Entry 9FRW (X-ray diffraction, 2.85 A resolution); this record covers chains D and E of the 28 polymer chains in the assembly.

== Chain D ==
Molecule: Proteasome subunit alpha type-5
Organism: Saccharomyces cerevisiae
Reference sequence: P32379 (PSA5_YEAST); residues -7 to 252 here correspond to UniProt positions 1-260 (UniProt number = residue number + 8)
Chain sequence (260 residues; numbered -7 to 252; the number before each row is that of its first residue; numbers below 1 keep their minus sign (Met-7 is residue -7)):
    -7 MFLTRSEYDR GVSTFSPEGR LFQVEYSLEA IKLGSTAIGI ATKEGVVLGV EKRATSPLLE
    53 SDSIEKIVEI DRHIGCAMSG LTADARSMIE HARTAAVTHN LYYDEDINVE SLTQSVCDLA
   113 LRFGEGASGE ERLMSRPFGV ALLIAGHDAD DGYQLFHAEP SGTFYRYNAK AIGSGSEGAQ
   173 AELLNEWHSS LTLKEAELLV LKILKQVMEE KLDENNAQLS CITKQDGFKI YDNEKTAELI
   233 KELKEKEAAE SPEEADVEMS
Unresolved in the structure: -7 to 0, 118-124, 243-252

== Chain E ==
Molecule: Proteasome subunit alpha type-6
Organism: Saccharomyces cerevisiae
Reference sequence: P40302 (PSA6_YEAST); residues 0-233 here correspond to UniProt positions 1-234 (UniProt number = residue number + 1)
Chain sequence (234 residues; numbered 0 to 233; the number before each row is that of its first residue; numbering starts at 0):
     0 MFRNNYDGDT VTFSPTGRLF QVEYALEAIK QGSVTVGLRS NTHAVLVALK RNADELSSYQ
    60 KKIIKCDEHM GLSLAGLAPD ARVLSNYLRQ QCNYSSLVFN RKLAVERAGH LLCDKAQKNT
   120 QSYGGRPYGV GLLIIGYDKS GAHLLEFQPS GNVTELYGTA IGARSQGAKT YLERTLDTFI
   180 KIDGNPDELI KAGVEAISQS LRDESLTVDN LSIAIVGKDT PFTIYDGEAV AKYI
Unresolved in the structure: 0-2
UniProt features mapped onto this chain:
  - modified residue: Ser13 (Phosphoserine)
  - cross-link: Lys190 (Glycyl lysine isopeptide (Lys-Gly) (interchain with G-Cter in ubiquitin))

== How chain D and chain E interact ==
Contacting residue pairs (43):
  Arg2(D) - Gly7(E)
  Gly3(D) - Gly7(E)
  Ser5(D) - Arg125(E)
  Thr6(D) - Gly7(E)
  Thr6(D) - Gln20(E)
  Phe7(D) - Gln20(E)  hydrogen bond (backbone-side chain)
  Phe7(D) - Tyr23(E)
  Phe7(D) - Leu76(E)  hydrophobic
  Phe7(D) - Arg125(E)
  Phe7(D) - Pro126(E)
  Phe7(D) - Gly128(E)
  Ser8(D) - Tyr23(E)
  Pro9(D) - Tyr23(E)  hydrophobic
  Pro9(D) - Glu26(E)
  Glu10(D) - Glu26(E)
  Glu10(D) - Gln30(E)
  Gly11(D) - Tyr23(E)
  Gly11(D) - Ala27(E)
  Leu13(D) - Arg125(E)
  Gln106(D) - Arg81(E)  hydrogen bond
  Asp110(D) - Arg81(E)  salt bridge
  Leu113(D) - Pro78(E)  hydrophobic
  Leu113(D) - Arg125(E)
  Ser153(D) - Pro78(E)
  Gly154(D) - Pro78(E)
  Thr155(D) - Gln59(E)
  Phe156(D) - Gln59(E)
  Tyr157(D) - Arg50(E)  hydrogen bond (side chain-backbone)
  Tyr157(D) - Ala52(E)
  Tyr157(D) - Ser56(E)
  Tyr157(D) - Ser57(E)
  Tyr157(D) - Gln59(E)
  Arg158(D) - Ser56(E)
  Arg158(D) - Ser57(E)  hydrogen bond (backbone-backbone)
  Tyr159(D) - Ala52(E)
  Tyr159(D) - Asp53(E)
  Tyr159(D) - Leu55(E)
  Tyr159(D) - Ser56(E)
  Asn160(D) - Leu55(E)  hydrogen bond (backbone-backbone)
  Ala161(D) - Leu55(E)
  Gln172(D) - Asp53(E)  hydrogen bond
  Gln172(D) - Leu55(E)
  Leu176(D) - Leu55(E)  hydrophobic
Interface residues without a listed pair, chain D (27 interface residues in all): Glu117, Leu175, Trp179
Interface residues without a listed pair, chain E (25 interface residues in all): Asp6, Ala24, Asn51, Glu54, Asp79, Gly123

== Summary ==
27 residues of chain D face 25 of chain E across their interface; the contacts include 6 hydrogen bonds and 1
salt bridge. Polar contacts include Asp110(D)-Arg81(E), Phe7(D)-Gln20(E) and Gln106(D)-Arg81(E).
Chain D is Proteasome subunit alpha type-5 and chain E is Proteasome subunit alpha type-6, both from
Saccharomyces cerevisiae; the structure, Yeast 20S proteasome with human beta1i (1-51), was determined by
X-ray diffraction, deposited together with 9FSU, 9FST, 9FSV, 9FT0 and 9FT1.
